5D4D - chains C and D of the 8 polymer chains in the assembly; structure by X-ray diffraction, 3.00 A resolution.

Chain C:
Molecule: DNA-directed RNA polymerase subunit beta
From: Thermus thermophilus (strain HB8 / ATCC 27634 / DSM 579)
Notes: EC 2.7.7.6
Reference sequence: Q8RQE9 (RPOB_THET8); residues 1-1119 here = UniProt positions 1-1119
Chain sequence (1119 residues; each row starts with the number of its first residue):
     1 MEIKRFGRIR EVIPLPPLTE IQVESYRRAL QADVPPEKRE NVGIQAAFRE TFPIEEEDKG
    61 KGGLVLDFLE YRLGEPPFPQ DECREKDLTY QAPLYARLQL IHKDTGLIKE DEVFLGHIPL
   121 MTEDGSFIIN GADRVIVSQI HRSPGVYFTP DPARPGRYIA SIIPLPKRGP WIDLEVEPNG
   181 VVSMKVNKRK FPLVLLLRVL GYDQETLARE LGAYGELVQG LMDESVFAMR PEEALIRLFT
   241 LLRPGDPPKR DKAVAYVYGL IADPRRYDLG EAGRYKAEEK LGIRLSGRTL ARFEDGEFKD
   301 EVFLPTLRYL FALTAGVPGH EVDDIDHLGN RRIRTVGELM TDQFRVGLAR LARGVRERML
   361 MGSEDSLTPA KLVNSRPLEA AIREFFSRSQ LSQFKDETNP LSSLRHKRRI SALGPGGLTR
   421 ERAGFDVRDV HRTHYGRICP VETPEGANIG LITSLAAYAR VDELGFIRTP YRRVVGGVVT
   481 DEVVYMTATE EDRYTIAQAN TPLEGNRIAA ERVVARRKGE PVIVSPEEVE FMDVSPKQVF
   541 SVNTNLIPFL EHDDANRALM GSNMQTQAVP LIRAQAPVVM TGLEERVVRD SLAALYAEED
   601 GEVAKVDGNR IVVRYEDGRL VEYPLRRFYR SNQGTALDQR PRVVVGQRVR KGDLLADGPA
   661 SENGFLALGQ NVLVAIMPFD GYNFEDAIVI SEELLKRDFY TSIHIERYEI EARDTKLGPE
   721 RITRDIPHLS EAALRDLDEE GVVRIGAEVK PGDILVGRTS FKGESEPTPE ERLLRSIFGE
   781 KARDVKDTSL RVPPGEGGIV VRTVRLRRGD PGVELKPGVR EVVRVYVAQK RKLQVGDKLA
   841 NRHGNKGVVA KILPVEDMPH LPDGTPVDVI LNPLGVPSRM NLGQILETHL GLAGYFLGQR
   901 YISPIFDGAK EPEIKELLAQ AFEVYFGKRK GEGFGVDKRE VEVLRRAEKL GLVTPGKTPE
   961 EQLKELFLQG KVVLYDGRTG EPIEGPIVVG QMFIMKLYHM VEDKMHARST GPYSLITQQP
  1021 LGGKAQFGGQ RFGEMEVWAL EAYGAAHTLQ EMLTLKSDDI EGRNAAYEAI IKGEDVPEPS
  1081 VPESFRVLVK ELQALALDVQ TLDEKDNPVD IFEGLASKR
Disordered / not traced: 57-62, 362-365, 1119
Residues lining bound ligands:
  - cytidine-5'-monophosphate / NAD: Asp-396, Thr-398, Glu-445, Gln-567, Gln-633, Lys-838, Lys-846, Tyr-998, His-999, Lys-1004
  - CTP (cytidine-5'-triphosphate): Arg-557, Glu-685, Ser-878, Arg-879

Chain D:
Molecule: DNA-directed RNA polymerase subunit beta'
From: Thermus thermophilus (strain HB8 / ATCC 27634 / DSM 579)
Notes: EC 2.7.7.6
Reference sequence: Q8RQE8 (RPOC_THET8); residues 1-1524 here = UniProt positions 1-1524
Chain sequence (1524 residues; row label = number of the first residue in the row):
     1 MKKEVRKVRI ALASPEKIRS WSYGEVEKPE TINYRTLKPE RDGLFDERIF GPIKDYECAC
    61 GKYKRQRFEG KVCERCGVEV TKSIVRRYRM GHIELATPAA HIWFVKDVPS KIGTLLDLSA
   121 TELEQVLYFS KYIVLDPKGA ILNGVPVEKR QLLTDEEYRE LRYGKQETYP LPPGVDALVK
   181 DGEEVVKGQE LAPGVVSRLD GVALYRFPRR VRVEYVKKER AGLRLPLAAW VEKEAYKPGE
   241 ILAELPEPYL FRAEEEGVVE LKELEEGAFL VLRREDEPVA TYFLPVGMTP LVVHGEIVEK
   301 GQPLAEAKGL LRMPRQVRAA QVEAEEEGET VYLTLFLEWT EPKDYRVQPH MNVVVPEGAR
   361 VEAGDKIVAA IDPEEEVIAE AEGVVHLHEP ASILVVKARV YPFEDDVEVS TGDRVAPGDV
   421 LADGGKVKSD VYGRVEVDLV RNVVRVVESY DIDARMGAEA IQQLLKELDL EALEKELLEE
   481 MKHPSRARRA KARKRLEVVR AFLDSGNRPE WMILEAVPVL PPDLRPMVQV DGGRFATSDL
   541 NDLYRRLINR NNRLKKLLAQ GAPEIIIRNE KRMLQEAVDA LLDNGRRGAP VTNPGSDRPL
   601 RSLTDILSGK QGRFRQNLLG KRVDYSGRSV IVVGPQLKLH QCGLPKRMAL ELFKPFLLKK
   661 MEEKGIAPNV KAARRMLERQ RDIKDEVWDA LEEVIHGKVV LLNRAPTLHR LGIQAFQPVL
   721 VEGQSIQLHP LVCEAFNADF DGDQMAVHVP LSSFAQAEAR IQMLSAHNLL SPASGEPLAK
   781 PSRDIILGLY YITQVRKEKK GAGLEFATPE EALAAHERGE VALNAPIKVA GRETSVGRLK
   841 YVFANPDEAL LAVAHGIVDL QDVVTVRYMG KRLETSPGRI LFARIVAEAV EDEKVAWELI
   901 QLDVPQEKNS LKDLVYQAFL RLGMEKTARL LDALKYYGFT FSTTSGITIG IDDAVIPEEK
   961 KQYLEEADRK LLQIEQAYEM GFLTDRERYD QILQLWTETT EKVTQAVFKN FEENYPFNPL
  1021 YVMAQSGARG NPQQIRQLCG LRGLMQKPSG ETFEVPVRSS FREGLTVLEY FISSHGARKG
  1081 GADTALRTAD SGYLTRKLVD VTHEIVVREA DCGTTNYISV PLFQPDEVTR SLRLRKRADI
  1141 EAGLYGRVLA REVEVLGVRL EEGRYLSMDD VHLLIKAAEA GEIQEVPVRS PLTCQTRYGV
  1201 CQKCYGYDLS MARPVSIGEA VGIVAAQSIG EPGTQLTMRT FHTGGVAGAA DITQGLPRVI
  1261 ELFEARRPKA KAVISEIDGV VRIEETEEKL SVFVESEGFS KEYKLPKEAR LLVKDGDYVE
  1321 AGQPLTRGAI DPHQLLEAKG PEAVERYLVE EIQKVYRAQG VKLHDKHIEI VVRQMMKYVE
  1381 VTDPGDSRLL EGQVLEKWDV EALNERLIAE GKTPVAWKPL LMGVTKSALS TKSWLSAASF
  1441 QNTTHVLTEA AIAGKKDELI GLKENVILGR LIPAGTGSDF VRFTQVVDQK TLKAIEEARK
  1501 EAVEAKERPA ARRGVKREQP GKQA
Disordered / not traced: 1-2, 1238-1252, 1503-1524
Bound ions: Zn2+ site 1: Cys-58, Cys-60, Cys-73, Cys-76; Mg2+ site 1: Asp-739, Asp-741, Asp-743 (together with cytidine-5'-monophosphate); Mg2+ site 2 near Lys-840 (its only coordinating residue here); Zn2+ site 2: Cys-1112, Cys-1194, Cys-1201, Cys-1204
Residues lining bound ligands: cytidine-5'-monophosphate / NAD: Arg-704, Ala-705, Asp-739, Asp-741, Gly-742, Asp-743

How chain C and chain D interact:
Pairs across the interface (407):
  Phe-425(C) / Lys-1079(D)
  Phe-425(C) / Asp-1083(D)
  Phe-425(C) / Leu-1086(D)  hydrophobic
  Arg-428(C) / Arg-1078(D)  hydrogen bond (backbone-side chain)
  Asp-429(C) / Pro-1048(D)
  Asp-429(C) / Arg-1078(D)
  Asp-429(C) / Lys-1079(D)  salt bridge
  Val-430(C) / Pro-1048(D)
  Val-430(C) / Ser-1074(D)
  Val-430(C) / His-1075(D)  hydrogen bond (backbone-side chain)
  Val-430(C) / Arg-1078(D)
  His-431(C) / Phe-1071(D)
  Arg-432(C) / Phe-1071(D)
  Tyr-435(C) / Val-1067(D)
  Tyr-435(C) / Phe-1071(D)
  Pro-440(C) / Phe-1071(D)  hydrophobic
  Pro-440(C) / Ser-1074(D)
  Pro-440(C) / Arg-1078(D)  hydrogen bond (backbone-side chain)
  Val-441(C) / Tyr-1070(D)  hydrophobic
  Thr-443(C) / Arg-1078(D)
  Gly-446(C) / Ala-1085(D)
  Ile-449(C) / Arg-1078(D)
  Ile-449(C) / Gly-1081(D)
  Ile-449(C) / Ala-1082(D)  hydrophobic
  Gly-450(C) / Arg-1078(D)
  Gln-498(C) / Val-1067(D)
  Gln-498(C) / Leu-1068(D)
  Val-514(C) / Leu-1068(D)  hydrophobic
  Arg-516(C) / Leu-1068(D)
  Glu-520(C) / Lys-1047(D)  salt bridge
  Pro-521(C) / Val-1055(D)  hydrophobic
  Pro-521(C) / Leu-1068(D)  hydrophobic
  Val-539(C) / Val-1067(D)  hydrophobic
  Val-539(C) / Phe-1071(D)  hydrophobic
  Phe-540(C) / Tyr-1070(D)  hydrophobic
  Leu-550(C) / Tyr-1070(D)
  Glu-551(C) / Gly-1064(D)
  Glu-551(C) / Leu-1065(D)  hydrogen bond (backbone-backbone)
  His-552(C) / Phe-1061(D)  hydrogen bond (side chain-backbone)
  His-552(C) / Arg-1062(D)  hydrogen bond (side chain-backbone)
  His-552(C) / Glu-1063(D)
  His-552(C) / Gly-1064(D)
  Asp-553(C) / Phe-1061(D)
  Asp-553(C) / Tyr-1070(D)  hydrogen bond (backbone-side chain)
  Asp-554(C) / Arg-1042(D)  salt bridge
  Asp-554(C) / Phe-1061(D)
  Asp-554(C) / Tyr-1070(D)
  Ala-555(C) / Tyr-1070(D)
  Ala-555(C) / Ala-1077(D)  hydrophobic
  Ala-558(C) / Tyr-1070(D)
  Ile-676(C) / Ile-947(D)
  Ile-676(C) / Thr-948(D)  hydrogen bond (backbone-side chain)
  Met-677(C) / Thr-943(D)
  Met-677(C) / Ile-947(D)
  Pro-678(C) / Asp-784(D)
  Pro-678(C) / Ser-942(D)
  Pro-678(C) / Thr-943(D)
  Pro-678(C) / Ile-947(D)
  Phe-679(C) / Thr-943(D)
  Asp-680(C) / Pro-635(D)
  Asp-680(C) / Phe-939(D)
  Asp-680(C) / Thr-943(D)  hydrogen bond (backbone-side chain)
  Gly-681(C) / Val-633(D)
  Gly-681(C) / Pro-635(D)
  Gly-681(C) / Phe-939(D)
  Tyr-682(C) / Val-633(D)
  Tyr-682(C) / Pro-635(D)  hydrophobic
  Tyr-682(C) / Gln-636(D)
  Asn-683(C) / Asp-784(D)
  Phe-684(C) / Val-633(D)  hydrophobic
  Phe-684(C) / Pro-730(D)  hydrophobic
  Phe-684(C) / Cys-733(D)  hydrophobic
  Phe-684(C) / Phe-740(D)
  Phe-684(C) / Ser-782(D)
  Phe-684(C) / Arg-783(D)
  Phe-684(C) / Asp-784(D)
  Phe-684(C) / Phe-939(D)  hydrophobic
  Glu-685(C) / Asp-739(D)
  Glu-685(C) / Phe-740(D)  hydrogen bond (backbone-backbone)
  Glu-685(C) / Arg-783(D)  salt bridge
  Glu-685(C) / Arg-1029(D)  salt bridge
  Asp-686(C) / Asp-739(D)
  Asp-686(C) / Phe-740(D)
  Ala-687(C) / Phe-740(D)
  Arg-713(C) / Gln-529(D)
  Arg-713(C) / Gly-532(D)
  Arg-713(C) / Gly-533(D)
  Lys-716(C) / Arg-35(D)  hydrogen bond (side chain-backbone)
  Lys-716(C) / Leu-37(D)
  Glu-748(C) / Arg-681(D)
  Lys-750(C) / Arg-681(D)
  Pro-751(C) / Glu-678(D)
  Pro-751(C) / Arg-679(D)
  Pro-751(C) / Gln-680(D)  hydrogen bond (backbone-backbone)
  Gly-752(C) / Glu-678(D)
  Asp-753(C) / Arg-679(D)  salt bridge
  Asp-753(C) / Arg-681(D)  salt bridge
  Glu-764(C) / Lys-54(D)  salt bridge
  Glu-764(C) / Glu-57(D)
  Glu-766(C) / Lys-64(D)
  Glu-766(C) / Arg-65(D)
  Pro-767(C) / Arg-65(D)  hydrogen bond (backbone-side chain)
  Pro-769(C) / Arg-65(D)
  Arg-772(C) / Arg-65(D)
  Gln-834(C) / Gln-724(D)  hydrogen bond
  Val-835(C) / Val-632(D)  hydrophobic
  Val-835(C) / Ser-725(D)  hydrogen bond (backbone-side chain)
  Gly-836(C) / Val-630(D)
  Gly-836(C) / Ser-725(D)
  Lys-838(C) / Asp-741(D)
  Lys-846(C) / Asp-741(D)
  Gly-847(C) / Phe-740(D)
  Val-848(C) / Ile-631(D)
  Val-848(C) / Val-632(D)  hydrophobic
  Val-848(C) / Phe-740(D)  hydrogen bond (backbone-backbone)
  Val-848(C) / Gly-742(D)
  Val-849(C) / Val-632(D)
  Ala-850(C) / Val-632(D)  hydrophobic
  Ala-850(C) / Val-633(D)  hydrophobic
  Asn-872(C) / Asp-784(D)  hydrogen bond
  Pro-873(C) / Ile-947(D)
  Pro-873(C) / Ile-949(D)  hydrophobic
  Leu-874(C) / Arg-783(D)
  Leu-874(C) / Asp-784(D)
  Leu-874(C) / Met-1023(D)  hydrophobic
  Leu-874(C) / Arg-1029(D)  hydrogen bond (backbone-side chain)
  Pro-877(C) / Leu-1020(D)  hydrophobic
  Pro-877(C) / Met-1023(D)  hydrophobic
  Pro-877(C) / Arg-1029(D)
  Pro-877(C) / Gln-1034(D)
  Pro-877(C) / Leu-1038(D)
  Ser-878(C) / Arg-1029(D)  hydrogen bond
  Ser-878(C) / Gln-1034(D)  hydrogen bond (backbone-side chain)
  Arg-879(C) / Arg-1029(D)
  Met-880(C) / Gln-1034(D)
  Met-880(C) / Gln-1037(D)
  Met-880(C) / Phe-1061(D)  hydrophobic
  Leu-882(C) / Ile-951(D)  hydrophobic
  Leu-882(C) / Leu-1038(D)  hydrophobic
  Leu-882(C) / Phe-1061(D)
  Leu-882(C) / Arg-1062(D)
  Ile-885(C) / Ile-949(D)
  Ile-885(C) / Gly-950(D)
  Ile-885(C) / Ile-951(D)
  Leu-886(C) / Ile-951(D)  hydrophobic
  His-889(C) / Gly-950(D)
  His-889(C) / Ile-951(D)  hydrogen bond (side chain-backbone)
  Phe-906(C) / Leu-1065(D)
  Phe-906(C) / Thr-1066(D)
  Phe-906(C) / Val-1067(D)
  Phe-906(C) / Tyr-1070(D)  hydrophobic
  Glu-911(C) / Ile-951(D)
  Glu-911(C) / Arg-1062(D)  salt bridge
  Lys-915(C) / Asp-952(D)  salt bridge
  Arg-945(C) / Asp-859(D)  salt bridge
  Arg-946(C) / Tyr-791(D)  hydrogen bond
  Arg-946(C) / Arg-796(D)
  Arg-946(C) / Asp-859(D)  salt bridge
  Arg-946(C) / Gln-861(D)
  Lys-949(C) / Arg-796(D)
  Lys-949(C) / Glu-798(D)  salt bridge
  Leu-950(C) / Tyr-1015(D)
  Leu-950(C) / Phe-1017(D)  hydrophobic
  Gln-969(C) / Asp-952(D)
  Lys-971(C) / Thr-948(D)
  Lys-971(C) / Asp-953(D)  salt bridge
  Ile-983(C) / Thr-943(D)
  Ile-983(C) / Thr-944(D)
  Ile-983(C) / Gly-946(D)
  Glu-984(C) / Tyr-791(D)  hydrogen bond
  Glu-984(C) / Thr-944(D)  hydrogen bond (backbone-backbone)
  Gly-985(C) / Ser-945(D)
  Gly-985(C) / Gly-946(D)
  Pro-986(C) / Thr-948(D)
  Ile-987(C) / Gly-946(D)
  Ile-987(C) / Thr-948(D)
  Val-988(C) / Thr-948(D)  hydrogen bond (backbone-side chain)
  Val-988(C) / Ile-949(D)
  Val-988(C) / Gly-950(D)
  Val-1001(C) / Ser-629(D)
  Val-1001(C) / Val-630(D)  hydrophobic
  Val-1001(C) / Gln-724(D)
  Val-1001(C) / Ser-725(D)
  Glu-1002(C) / Gln-724(D)
  Lys-1004(C) / Arg-628(D)
  Lys-1004(C) / Val-630(D)
  Lys-1004(C) / Gln-744(D)
  Met-1005(C) / Arg-628(D)
  Met-1005(C) / Ser-629(D)
  Met-1005(C) / Arg-647(D)
  Met-1005(C) / Met-648(D)  hydrophobic
  Met-1005(C) / Gln-724(D)
  His-1006(C) / Gly-627(D)
  His-1006(C) / Arg-628(D)  hydrogen bond (backbone-backbone)
  His-1006(C) / Met-648(D)
  Ala-1007(C) / Ser-626(D)
  Ala-1007(C) / Gly-627(D)
  Ala-1007(C) / Met-648(D)
  Ala-1007(C) / Glu-651(D)
  Ala-1007(C) / Leu-652(D)  hydrophobic
  Arg-1008(C) / Asp-624(D)  salt bridge
  Arg-1008(C) / Tyr-625(D)  hydrogen bond (backbone-backbone)
  Arg-1008(C) / Ser-626(D)  hydrogen bond (backbone-backbone)
  Arg-1008(C) / Glu-651(D)
  Arg-1008(C) / Leu-652(D)
  Ser-1009(C) / Asp-624(D)
  Ser-1009(C) / Tyr-625(D)  hydrogen bond (backbone-backbone)
  Ser-1009(C) / Glu-651(D)  hydrogen bond
  Thr-1010(C) / Asp-624(D)
  Thr-1010(C) / Tyr-625(D)
  Tyr-1013(C) / Asp-624(D)  hydrogen bond
  Leu-1015(C) / Arg-87(D)  hydrogen bond (backbone-side chain)
  Leu-1015(C) / Val-528(D)  hydrophobic
  Ile-1016(C) / Arg-87(D)  hydrogen bond (backbone-side chain)
  Ile-1016(C) / Leu-524(D)
  Ile-1016(C) / Pro-526(D)
  Ile-1016(C) / Arg-613(D)
  Thr-1017(C) / Arg-613(D)
  Thr-1017(C) / Asn-617(D)
  Gln-1018(C) / Arg-87(D)
  Gln-1019(C) / Asn-617(D)  hydrogen bond (side chain-backbone)
  Gln-1019(C) / Lys-621(D)
  Pro-1020(C) / Arg-622(D)
  Pro-1020(C) / Val-623(D)
  Pro-1020(C) / Asp-624(D)
  Leu-1021(C) / Arg-622(D)
  Gly-1022(C) / Arg-622(D)
  Phe-1027(C) / Glu-651(D)
  Gly-1029(C) / Arg-622(D)  hydrogen bond (backbone-side chain)
  Gly-1029(C) / Val-623(D)
  Gly-1029(C) / Ser-626(D)
  Gln-1030(C) / Arg-622(D)
  Gln-1030(C) / Val-623(D)  hydrogen bond (backbone-backbone)
  Gln-1030(C) / Ser-626(D)  hydrogen bond (backbone-side chain)
  Gln-1030(C) / Gly-627(D)
  Gln-1030(C) / Arg-628(D)  hydrogen bond
  Arg-1031(C) / Arg-615(D)  hydrogen bond (side chain-backbone)
  Arg-1031(C) / Gln-616(D)  hydrogen bond (side chain-backbone)
  Arg-1031(C) / Gly-620(D)
  Arg-1031(C) / Lys-621(D)
  Arg-1031(C) / Arg-622(D)
  Phe-1032(C) / Gly-620(D)
  Phe-1032(C) / Lys-621(D)  hydrogen bond (backbone-backbone)
  Phe-1032(C) / Ile-713(D)  hydrophobic
  Phe-1032(C) / His-748(D)
  Gly-1033(C) / Gly-620(D)
  Glu-1034(C) / Arg-615(D)  salt bridge
  Glu-1034(C) / Leu-619(D)
  Glu-1034(C) / Arg-1096(D)  salt bridge
  Met-1035(C) / Thr-707(D)
  Glu-1036(C) / Asn-703(D)
  Glu-1036(C) / Thr-707(D)  hydrogen bond
  Glu-1036(C) / Ile-713(D)
  Val-1037(C) / Leu-619(D)
  Val-1037(C) / Val-1466(D)  hydrophobic
  Trp-1038(C) / Arg-1096(D)
  Trp-1038(C) / Val-1099(D)
  Trp-1038(C) / Ile-1223(D)
  Trp-1038(C) / Gln-1227(D)  hydrogen bond (backbone-side chain)
  Ala-1039(C) / Thr-707(D)
  Ala-1039(C) / Arg-710(D)
  Ala-1039(C) / Gln-1227(D)
  Leu-1040(C) / Met-763(D)  hydrophobic
  Glu-1041(C) / Ala-1220(D)
  Glu-1041(C) / Ile-1223(D)
  Glu-1041(C) / Leu-1462(D)
  Glu-1041(C) / Val-1466(D)
  Ala-1042(C) / Arg-710(D)  hydrogen bond (backbone-side chain)
  Ala-1042(C) / Ile-1223(D)  hydrophobic
  Ala-1042(C) / Val-1224(D)
  Ala-1042(C) / Gln-1227(D)
  Tyr-1043(C) / Arg-710(D)  hydrogen bond (side chain-backbone)
  Tyr-1043(C) / Leu-711(D)
  Tyr-1043(C) / Ile-713(D)  hydrogen bond (side chain-backbone)
  Tyr-1043(C) / Gln-714(D)
  Tyr-1043(C) / Gln-762(D)  hydrogen bond (backbone-side chain)
  Tyr-1043(C) / Met-763(D)  hydrophobic
  Tyr-1043(C) / Asn-768(D)
  Gly-1044(C) / Gln-762(D)  hydrogen bond (backbone-side chain)
  Gly-1044(C) / Gly-1475(D)
  Gly-1044(C) / Thr-1476(D)  hydrogen bond (backbone-backbone)
  Ala-1045(C) / Glu-758(D)
  Ala-1046(C) / Glu-758(D)  hydrogen bond (backbone-side chain)
  Ala-1046(C) / Leu-1471(D)  hydrophobic
  Ala-1046(C) / Ile-1472(D)  hydrophobic
  Ala-1046(C) / Ala-1474(D)
  Ala-1046(C) / Thr-1476(D)  hydrogen bond (backbone-side chain)
  Ala-1046(C) / Gly-1477(D)
  His-1047(C) / Phe-754(D)
  His-1047(C) / Glu-758(D)  hydrogen bond (backbone-side chain)
  His-1047(C) / Leu-1471(D)
  His-1047(C) / Thr-1476(D)
  Thr-1048(C) / Leu-701(D)
  Thr-1048(C) / Ala-755(D)
  Thr-1048(C) / Glu-758(D)  hydrogen bond (backbone-side chain)
  Leu-1049(C) / Ile-1472(D)  hydrophobic
  Gln-1050(C) / Gly-1469(D)  hydrogen bond (side chain-backbone)
  Gln-1050(C) / Arg-1470(D)
  Gln-1050(C) / Leu-1471(D)
  Glu-1051(C) / Pro-750(D)
  Glu-1051(C) / Leu-751(D)  hydrogen bond (side chain-backbone)
  Glu-1051(C) / Ser-752(D)  hydrogen bond
  Glu-1051(C) / Ala-755(D)
  Met-1052(C) / Lys-621(D)
  Met-1052(C) / Val-623(D)
  Met-1052(C) / His-748(D)
  Leu-1053(C) / Lys-621(D)  hydrogen bond (backbone-side chain)
  Leu-1053(C) / Val-1466(D)
  Thr-1054(C) / Gly-1469(D)
  Lys-1056(C) / Val-623(D)
  Lys-1056(C) / Asp-624(D)  hydrogen bond (backbone-backbone)
  Lys-1056(C) / Val-749(D)  hydrogen bond (side chain-backbone)
  Lys-1056(C) / Pro-750(D)
  Lys-1056(C) / Leu-751(D)
  Ser-1057(C) / Lys-621(D)
  Ser-1057(C) / Arg-622(D)  hydrogen bond (side chain-backbone)
  Asp-1058(C) / Lys-621(D)  salt bridge
  Tyr-1067(C) / Tyr-625(D)
  Tyr-1067(C) / Pro-655(D)  hydrophobic
  Tyr-1067(C) / Leu-658(D)
  Tyr-1067(C) / Arg-674(D)  hydrogen bond
  Ile-1070(C) / Pro-655(D)  hydrophobic
  Ile-1070(C) / Phe-656(D)  hydrophobic
  Ile-1070(C) / Lys-659(D)
  Ile-1071(C) / Pro-655(D)  hydrophobic
  Ile-1071(C) / Lys-659(D)
  Lys-1072(C) / Lys-659(D)
  Val-1076(C) / Ser-752(D)
  Pro-1082(C) / Leu-1468(D)
  Pro-1082(C) / Gly-1469(D)
  Glu-1083(C) / Arg-87(D)  salt bridge
  Glu-1083(C) / Tyr-88(D)  hydrogen bond
  Ser-1084(C) / Asn-617(D)
  Ser-1084(C) / Leu-618(D)
  Phe-1085(C) / Leu-618(D)
  Phe-1085(C) / Leu-1468(D)  hydrophobic
  Arg-1086(C) / Tyr-88(D)
  Val-1087(C) / Arg-87(D)
  Val-1087(C) / Leu-524(D)  hydrophobic
  Val-1087(C) / Arg-613(D)
  Leu-1088(C) / Leu-607(D)  hydrophobic
  Leu-1088(C) / Phe-614(D)  hydrophobic
  Lys-1090(C) / Arg-87(D)
  Lys-1090(C) / Tyr-88(D)  hydrogen bond (side chain-backbone)
  Lys-1090(C) / Met-90(D)
  Lys-1090(C) / Leu-520(D)
  Lys-1090(C) / Leu-524(D)
  Glu-1091(C) / Leu-520(D)
  Glu-1091(C) / Ile-606(D)
  Glu-1091(C) / Arg-613(D)  salt bridge
  Leu-1092(C) / Leu-607(D)  hydrophobic
  Leu-1092(C) / Leu-1447(D)  hydrophobic
  Gln-1093(C) / Trp-21(D)
  Gln-1093(C) / Met-90(D)
  Gln-1093(C) / Pro-518(D)
  Ala-1094(C) / Met-90(D)
  Ala-1094(C) / Pro-518(D)
  Ala-1094(C) / Leu-520(D)  hydrophobic
  Ala-1094(C) / Leu-582(D)
  Ala-1094(C) / Leu-603(D)
  Leu-1095(C) / His-101(D)  hydrogen bond (backbone-side chain)
  Leu-1095(C) / Trp-103(D)  hydrophobic
  Leu-1095(C) / Leu-582(D)  hydrophobic
  Leu-1095(C) / Leu-603(D)  hydrophobic
  Leu-1095(C) / Leu-607(D)  hydrophobic
  Ala-1096(C) / Ala-13(D)  hydrogen bond (backbone-backbone)
  Ala-1096(C) / His-101(D)
  Ala-1096(C) / Leu-514(D)  hydrophobic
  Leu-1097(C) / Ala-11(D)
  Leu-1097(C) / Trp-21(D)
  Leu-1097(C) / Trp-103(D)  hydrophobic
  Leu-1097(C) / Ala-1451(D)  hydrophobic
  Asp-1098(C) / Arg-9(D)  salt bridge
  Asp-1098(C) / Ile-10(D)
  Asp-1098(C) / Ala-11(D)  hydrogen bond (backbone-backbone)
  Asp-1098(C) / Lys-17(D)  salt bridge
  Asp-1098(C) / Trp-21(D)
  Val-1099(C) / Val-8(D)  hydrophobic
  Val-1099(C) / Arg-9(D)
  Gln-1100(C) / Lys-7(D)
  Gln-1100(C) / Val-8(D)
  Gln-1100(C) / Arg-9(D)  hydrogen bond (backbone-backbone)
  Thr-1101(C) / Val-5(D)
  Thr-1101(C) / Lys-7(D)
  Leu-1102(C) / Val-5(D)
  Leu-1102(C) / Arg-6(D)  hydrogen bond (backbone-backbone)
  Leu-1102(C) / Lys-7(D)  hydrogen bond (backbone-backbone)
  Leu-1102(C) / Arg-9(D)
  Leu-1102(C) / Lys-1456(D)
  Asp-1103(C) / Glu-4(D)
  Glu-1104(C) / Arg-6(D)
  Asp-1106(C) / Lys-7(D)  salt bridge
  Asp-1106(C) / Lys-1456(D)  salt bridge
  Val-1109(C) / Val-5(D)  hydrophobic
  Phe-1112(C) / Tyr-88(D)  hydrophobic
  Leu-1115(C) / Tyr-23(D)  hydrogen bond (backbone-side chain)
  Leu-1115(C) / Ile-84(D)  hydrophobic
  Leu-1115(C) / Val-85(D)  hydrophobic
  Leu-1115(C) / Tyr-88(D)  hydrophobic
  Leu-1115(C) / Arg-89(D)  hydrogen bond (backbone-side chain)
  Ala-1116(C) / Tyr-23(D)  hydrogen bond (backbone-side chain)
  Ala-1116(C) / Tyr-88(D)  hydrophobic
  Ser-1117(C) / Tyr-23(D)  hydrogen bond (backbone-side chain)
  Lys-1118(C) / Arg-19(D)
  Lys-1118(C) / Ser-20(D)  hydrogen bond (side chain-backbone)
  Lys-1118(C) / Ser-22(D)  hydrogen bond (side chain-backbone)
  Lys-1118(C) / Tyr-23(D)  hydrogen bond (backbone-side chain)
Other interface residues (no listed pair), chain C (185 interface residues in all): His-434, Cys-439, Ala-447, Ala-515, Pro-536, Asn-556, Ala-732, Arg-735, Thr-768, Lys-816, Val-876, Gly-951, Leu-968, Arg-978, Gly-1011, Gly-1073, Asp-1075
Other interface residues (no listed pair), chain D (205 interface residues in all): Lys-3, Leu-12, Ile-18, Lys-38, Phe-104, Pro-521, Asp-523, Asp-531, Ser-538, Tyr-544, Thr-604, Pro-645, Lys-654, Val-670, Leu-708, His-709, Ala-746, Ser-753, Leu-787, Thr-940, Ala-1028, Gly-1030, Phe-1053, Ile-1072, Thr-1095, Trp-1434, Ile-1467

Summary:
Chain C and chain D form an interface of 185 and 205 residues respectively, with 76 hydrogen bonds and 24 salt
bridges. Polar contacts include Asp-429(C)/Lys-1079(D), Glu-520(C)/Lys-1047(D) and Asp-554(C)/Arg-1042(D).
Cytidine-5'-monophosphate / NAD is bound between chain C and chain D. Ligands of chain C: CTP.
Chain C is DNA-directed RNA polymerase subunit beta and chain D is DNA-directed RNA polymerase subunit beta',
both from Thermus thermophilus (strain HB8 / ATCC 27634 / DSM 579); the structure, Crystal structure of
Thermus thermophilus product complex for transcription initiation with NAD and CTP, was determined by X-ray
diffraction (same publication as 5D4C and 5D4E).
